9GV7 - chains A and C of the 5 polymer chains in the assembly; structure by X-ray diffraction, 1.86 A resolution.

Chain A:
Molecule: MHC class I antigen
Source organism: Homo sapiens
UniProtKB: A0A5B8RNS7 (A0A5B8RNS7_HUMAN); residues 1-276 here correspond to UniProt positions 25-300 (UniProt number = residue number + 24)
Sequence (276 residues; row label = number of the first residue in the row):
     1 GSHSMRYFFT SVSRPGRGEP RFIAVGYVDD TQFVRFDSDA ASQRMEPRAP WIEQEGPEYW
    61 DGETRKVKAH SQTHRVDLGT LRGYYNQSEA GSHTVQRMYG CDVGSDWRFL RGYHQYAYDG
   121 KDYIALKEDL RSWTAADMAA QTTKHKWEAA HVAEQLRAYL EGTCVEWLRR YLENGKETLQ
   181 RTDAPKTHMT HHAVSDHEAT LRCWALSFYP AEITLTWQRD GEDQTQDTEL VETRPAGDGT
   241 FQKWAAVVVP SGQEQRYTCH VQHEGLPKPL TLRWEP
Not modelled in the structure: 276
Disulfides: Cys101-Cys164, Cys203-Cys259

Chain C:
Molecule: Peptide
Sequence (11 residues; row label = number of the first residue in the row):
     1 SLAGGLDDMK A

Chain A / chain C interface:
Contacting residue pairs (38):
  Met5(A) - Ser1(C)
  Tyr7(A) - Ser1(C)  hydrogen bond (side chain-backbone)
  Tyr7(A) - Leu2(C)  hydrophobic
  Phe9(A) - Leu2(C)  hydrophobic
  Glu63(A) - Ser1(C)  hydrogen bond
  Glu63(A) - Leu2(C)  hydrogen bond (side chain-backbone)
  Lys66(A) - Ser1(C)  hydrogen bond
  Lys66(A) - Leu2(C)  hydrogen bond (side chain-backbone)
  Lys66(A) - Ala3(C)
  Val67(A) - Leu2(C)  hydrophobic
  His70(A) - Ala3(C)
  His70(A) - Leu6(C)
  Thr73(A) - Leu6(C)  hydrogen bond (side chain-backbone)
  Thr73(A) - Asp7(C)
  Thr73(A) - Met9(C)
  Thr73(A) - Lys10(C)  hydrogen bond
  Val76(A) - Lys10(C)
  Asp77(A) - Lys10(C)
  Asp77(A) - Ala11(C)  hydrogen bond (side chain-backbone)
  Thr80(A) - Ala11(C)
  Tyr84(A) - Ala11(C)  hydrogen bond (side chain-backbone)
  Arg97(A) - Leu6(C)
  Tyr99(A) - Leu2(C)
  Tyr99(A) - Ala3(C)  hydrogen bond (side chain-backbone)
  Thr143(A) - Ala11(C)  hydrogen bond (side chain-backbone)
  Lys146(A) - Ala11(C)  hydrogen bond (side chain-backbone)
  Trp147(A) - Met9(C)  hydrogen bond (side chain-backbone)
  Trp147(A) - Lys10(C)  hydrogen bond (side chain-backbone)
  Ala150(A) - Asp8(C)
  Val152(A) - Asp8(C)
  Val152(A) - Met9(C)  hydrophobic
  Gln155(A) - Asp8(C)  hydrogen bond
  Gln155(A) - Met9(C)
  Tyr159(A) - Ser1(C)  hydrogen bond (side chain-backbone)
  Tyr159(A) - Leu2(C)
  Tyr159(A) - Ala3(C)
  Trp167(A) - Ser1(C)
  Tyr171(A) - Ser1(C)  hydrogen bond (side chain-backbone)
Also at the interface, not in a pair above, chain A (28 interface residues in all): Met45, Tyr59, Ala69, Tyr116, Leu156
Also at the interface, not in a pair above, chain C (11 interface residues in all): Gly4, Gly5

In short:
The interface between chain A and chain C involves 28 residues on one side and 11 on the other; the contacts
include 17 hydrogen bonds. Polar contacts include Tyr7(A)-Ser1(C), Glu63(A)-Ser1(C) and Glu63(A)-Leu2(C).
Chain A is MHC class I antigen (Homo sapiens) and chain C is Peptide; the structure, Structure of reverse
docking TCR in complex with peptide-HLA, was determined by X-ray diffraction (same publication as 9GV6).
